PDB entry 4FAE | X-ray diffraction, 2.30 A resolution | chains A and B of the 3 polymer chains in the assembly

== Chain A (and B) ==
Molecule: HIV-1 protease
Organism: Human immunodeficiency virus 1
Notes: EC 3.4.23.16; chain B of this document is another copy of the same molecule, construct and numbering; everything in this record applies to it too
Reference sequence: Q000H7 (Q000H7_9HIV1); residues 1-99 here = UniProt positions 1-99
Sequence (99 residues; numbered 1 to 99; the number before each row is that of its first residue):
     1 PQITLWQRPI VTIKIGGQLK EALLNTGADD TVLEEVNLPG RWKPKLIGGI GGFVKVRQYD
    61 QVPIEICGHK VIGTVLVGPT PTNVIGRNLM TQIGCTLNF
Differences from the reference sequence: engineered mutation Asn25 (Asp in Q000H7), Glu35 (Asp in Q000H7), Val36 (Ile in Q000H7), Leu46 (Met in Q000H7)

== How chain A and chain B interact ==
Residue-residue contacts (89; chain A residue first):
  Pro1(A) - Leu97(B)
  Pro1(A) - Asn98(B)
  Pro1(A) - Phe99(B)  hydrogen bond (backbone-backbone)
  Gln2(A) - Thr96(B)  hydrogen bond
  Gln2(A) - Leu97(B)
  Gln2(A) - Asn98(B)
  Ile3(A) - Thr96(B)
  Ile3(A) - Leu97(B)  hydrogen bond (backbone-backbone)
  Ile3(A) - Phe99(B)  hydrophobic
  Thr4(A) - Thr96(B)
  Leu5(A) - Arg87(B)  hydrogen bond (backbone-side chain)
  Leu5(A) - Met90(B)  hydrophobic
  Leu5(A) - Thr91(B)
  Leu5(A) - Cys95(B)
  Trp6(A) - Arg87(B)
  Trp6(A) - Thr91(B)
  Gln7(A) - Arg87(B)
  Arg8(A) - Asp29(B)  salt bridge
  Arg8(A) - Arg87(B)
  Pro9(A) - Thr26(B)
  Pro9(A) - Leu97(B)  hydrophobic
  Leu23(A) - Thr26(B)
  Leu24(A) - Thr26(B)  hydrogen bond (backbone-side chain)
  Leu24(A) - Leu97(B)  hydrophobic
  Leu24(A) - Phe99(B)  hydrophobic
  Asn25(A) - Asn25(B)
  Asn25(A) - Thr26(B)
  Asn25(A) - Gly27(B)  hydrogen bond (side chain-backbone)
  Thr26(A) - Leu5(B)
  Thr26(A) - Pro9(B)
  Thr26(A) - Leu23(B)
  Thr26(A) - Leu24(B)  hydrogen bond (side chain-backbone)
  Thr26(A) - Thr26(B)  hydrogen bond (backbone-side chain)
  Thr26(A) - Leu97(B)
  Gly27(A) - Leu23(B)
  Gly27(A) - Asn25(B)  hydrogen bond (backbone-side chain)
  Asp29(A) - Arg8(B)  salt bridge
  Gly49(A) - Ile50(B)
  Gly49(A) - Pro81(B)
  Ile50(A) - Gly49(B)
  Ile50(A) - Ile50(B)  hydrogen bond (backbone-backbone)
  Ile50(A) - Val54(B)
  Ile50(A) - Pro81(B)
  Gly51(A) - Ile50(B)  hydrogen bond (backbone-backbone)
  Gly51(A) - Gly51(B)
  Gly52(A) - Gly51(B)
  Val54(A) - Ile50(B)  hydrophobic
  Cys67(A) - Phe99(B)  hydrophobic
  Thr80(A) - Ile50(B)
  Pro81(A) - Gly49(B)
  Pro81(A) - Ile50(B)
  Arg87(A) - Leu5(B)  hydrogen bond (side chain-backbone)
  Arg87(A) - Trp6(B)
  Arg87(A) - Gln7(B)  hydrogen bond (side chain-backbone)
  Arg87(A) - Arg8(B)
  Arg87(A) - Pro9(B)
  Thr91(A) - Leu5(B)
  Thr91(A) - Trp6(B)
  Ile93(A) - Phe99(B)
  Gly94(A) - Asn98(B)
  Gly94(A) - Phe99(B)
  Cys95(A) - Leu5(B)
  Cys95(A) - Leu97(B)  hydrophobic
  Cys95(A) - Asn98(B)
  Cys95(A) - Phe99(B)  hydrophobic
  Thr96(A) - Gln2(B)
  Thr96(A) - Ile3(B)
  Thr96(A) - Thr96(B)
  Thr96(A) - Leu97(B)
  Thr96(A) - Asn98(B)  hydrogen bond (backbone-backbone)
  Leu97(A) - Pro1(B)
  Leu97(A) - Gln2(B)
  Leu97(A) - Ile3(B)  hydrogen bond (backbone-backbone)
  Leu97(A) - Leu24(B)  hydrophobic
  Leu97(A) - Thr26(B)
  Leu97(A) - Met90(B)  hydrophobic
  Leu97(A) - Cys95(B)  hydrophobic
  Leu97(A) - Thr96(B)
  Asn98(A) - Pro1(B)
  Asn98(A) - Gln2(B)
  Asn98(A) - Gly94(B)
  Asn98(A) - Cys95(B)
  Asn98(A) - Thr96(B)  hydrogen bond (backbone-backbone)
  Asn98(A) - Asn98(B)
  Phe99(A) - Pro1(B)  hydrogen bond (backbone-backbone)
  Phe99(A) - Ile3(B)  hydrophobic
  Phe99(A) - Leu24(B)  hydrophobic
  Phe99(A) - Cys67(B)  hydrophobic
  Phe99(A) - Cys95(B)  hydrophobic
Other interface residues (no listed pair), chain A (35 interface residues in all): Ile47, Gly48, Met90
Other interface residues (no listed pair), chain B (38 interface residues in all): Thr4, Val11, Val32, Ile47, Gly48, Gly52, His69, Thr80, Ile93

== In short ==
The interface between chain A and chain B involves 35 residues on one side and 38 on the other, with 17
hydrogen bonds and 2 salt bridges. Polar pairs include Arg8(A)-Asp29(B), Gln2(A)-Thr96(B) and
Leu5(A)-Arg87(B).
Chain A and chain B are both HIV-1 protease (Human immunodeficiency virus 1); the structure, Substrate p2/NC
in Complex with a Human Immunodeficiency Virus Type 1 Protease Variant, was determined by X-ray diffraction
together with 4FAF from the same study.
